PDB entry 4Y52 | X-ray diffraction, 3.50 A resolution | chains B and C of the 13 polymer chains in the assembly

== Chain B ==
Protein: DNA-directed RNA polymerase II subunit RPB2
Organism: Saccharomyces cerevisiae (strain ATCC 204508 / S288c)
Notes: EC 2.7.7.6
UniProt: P08518 (RPB2_YEAST); numbering as in UniProt (aligned over 1-1224)
Amino-acid sequence (1224 residues; each row starts with the number of its first residue):
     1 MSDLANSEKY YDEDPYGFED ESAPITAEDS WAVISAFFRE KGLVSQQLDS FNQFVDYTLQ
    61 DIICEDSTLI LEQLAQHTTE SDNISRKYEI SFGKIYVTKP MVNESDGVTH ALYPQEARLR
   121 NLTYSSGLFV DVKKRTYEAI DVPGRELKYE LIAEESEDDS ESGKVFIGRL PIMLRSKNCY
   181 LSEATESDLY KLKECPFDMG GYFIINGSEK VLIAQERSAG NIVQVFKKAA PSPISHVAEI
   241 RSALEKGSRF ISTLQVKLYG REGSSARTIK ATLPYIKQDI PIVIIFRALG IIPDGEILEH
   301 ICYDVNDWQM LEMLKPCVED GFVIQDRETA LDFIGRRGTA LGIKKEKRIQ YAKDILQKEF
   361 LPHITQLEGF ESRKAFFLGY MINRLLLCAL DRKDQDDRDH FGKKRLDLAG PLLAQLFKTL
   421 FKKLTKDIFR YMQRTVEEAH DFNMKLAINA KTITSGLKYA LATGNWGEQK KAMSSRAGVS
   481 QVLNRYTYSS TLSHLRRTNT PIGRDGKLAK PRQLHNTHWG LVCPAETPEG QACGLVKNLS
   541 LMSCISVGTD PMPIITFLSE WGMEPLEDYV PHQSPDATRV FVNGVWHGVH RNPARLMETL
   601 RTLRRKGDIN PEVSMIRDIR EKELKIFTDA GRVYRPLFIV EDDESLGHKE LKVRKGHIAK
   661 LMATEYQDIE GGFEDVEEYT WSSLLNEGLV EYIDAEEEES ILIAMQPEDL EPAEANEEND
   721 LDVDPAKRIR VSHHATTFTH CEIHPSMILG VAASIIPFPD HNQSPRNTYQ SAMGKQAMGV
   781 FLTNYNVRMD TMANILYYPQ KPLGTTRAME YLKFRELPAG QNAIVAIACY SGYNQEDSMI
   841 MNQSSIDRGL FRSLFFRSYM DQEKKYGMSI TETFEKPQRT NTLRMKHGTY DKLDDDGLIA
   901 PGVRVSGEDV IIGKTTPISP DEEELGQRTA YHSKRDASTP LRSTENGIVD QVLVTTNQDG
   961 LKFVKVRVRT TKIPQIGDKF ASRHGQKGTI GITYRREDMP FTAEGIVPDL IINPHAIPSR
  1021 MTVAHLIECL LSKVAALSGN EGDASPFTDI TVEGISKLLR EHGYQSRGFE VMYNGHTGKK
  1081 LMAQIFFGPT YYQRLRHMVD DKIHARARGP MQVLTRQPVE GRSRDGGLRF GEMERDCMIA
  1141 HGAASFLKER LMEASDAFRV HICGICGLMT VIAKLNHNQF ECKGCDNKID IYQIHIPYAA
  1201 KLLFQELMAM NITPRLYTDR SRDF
Unresolved in the structure: 1-19, 71-89, 135-163, 336-344, 438-445, 503-508, 669-677, 716-721, 920-932, 1222-1224
Bound ions: Zn2+: Cys-1163, Cys-1166, Cys-1182, Cys-1185
From the paper describing this entry:
  - conformationally variable residues (side-chain flip): Gln-531
  - mutagenesis - Q531A (2.6-fold): increased catalytic activity on GTP
  - mutagenesis - Q531H: unchanged catalytic activity on GTP

== Chain C ==
Protein: DNA-directed RNA polymerase II subunit RPB3
Organism: Saccharomyces cerevisiae (strain ATCC 204508 / S288c)
UniProt: P16370 (RPB3_YEAST); numbering as in UniProt (aligned over 1-318)
Amino-acid sequence (318 residues; each row starts with the number of its first residue):
     1 MSEEGPQVKI REASKDNVDF ILSNVDLAMA NSLRRVMIAE IPTLAIDSVE VETNTTVLAD
    61 EFIAHRLGLI PLQSMDIEQL EYSRDCFCED HCDKCSVVLT LQAFGESEST TNVYSKDLVI
   121 VSNLMGRNIG HPIIQDKEGN GVLICKLRKG QELKLTCVAK KGIAKEHAKW GPAAAIEFEY
   181 DPWNKLKHTD YWYEQDSAKE WPQSKNCEYE DPPNEGDPFD YKAQADTFYM NVESVGSIPV
   241 DQVVVRGIDT LQKKVASILL ALTQMDQDKV NFASGDNNTA SNMLGSNEDV MMTGAEQDPY
   301 SNASQMGNTG SGGYDNAW
Unresolved in the structure: 1-2, 269-318
Curated features (UniProtKB/Swiss-Prot):
  - binding site (Zn(2+)): Cys-86, Cys-88, Cys-92, Cys-95
  - modified residue: Ser-2 (N-acetylserine)
  - natural variant: Ala-30 (A30D: In mutant RPB3-1)
  - mutagenesis: Lys-9 (K9E: Transcript termination readthrough)
Bound ions: Zn2+: Cys-86, Cys-88, Cys-92, Cys-95

== Chain B / chain C interface ==
Pairs across the interface (77; chain B residue first):
  Asn-786(B) / Val-57(C)
  Tyr-797(B) / Glu-61(C)
  Tyr-797(B) / Phe-62(C)  hydrophobic
  Tyr-798(B) / Phe-62(C)  hydrophobic
  Tyr-798(B) / His-65(C)
  Tyr-798(B) / Arg-66(C)  hydrogen bond
  Ser-844(B) / Ala-168(C)
  Asp-847(B) / His-65(C)
  Asp-847(B) / His-167(C)
  Asp-847(B) / Ala-168(C)  hydrogen bond (side chain-backbone)
  Arg-848(B) / His-65(C)
  Arg-848(B) / Ala-168(C)
  Gly-849(B) / His-65(C)
  Arg-852(B) / His-65(C)  hydrogen bond
  Arg-969(B) / Ala-59(C)
  Arg-969(B) / Asp-60(C)  salt bridge
  Arg-969(B) / Glu-61(C)  salt bridge
  Thr-971(B) / Glu-61(C)  hydrogen bond
  Arg-995(B) / Lys-165(C)
  Arg-996(B) / Arg-34(C)
  Arg-996(B) / Ile-38(C)
  Arg-996(B) / Ala-173(C)
  Arg-996(B) / Ala-174(C)  hydrogen bond (side chain-backbone)
  Glu-997(B) / Arg-34(C)  hydrogen bond (backbone-side chain)
  Glu-997(B) / Arg-35(C)  salt bridge
  Glu-997(B) / Ile-38(C)
  Glu-997(B) / Ala-39(C)
  Asp-998(B) / Arg-35(C)  salt bridge
  Phe-1001(B) / Arg-34(C)
  Phe-1001(B) / Phe-178(C)  hydrophobic
  Ala-1003(B) / Glu-177(C)
  Ala-1003(B) / Phe-178(C)  hydrogen bond (backbone-backbone)
  Glu-1004(B) / Glu-177(C)
  Gly-1005(B) / Ile-176(C)
  Arg-1060(B) / Lys-199(C)  hydrogen bond (side chain-backbone)
  Arg-1060(B) / Glu-200(C)  hydrogen bond (side chain-backbone)
  Arg-1060(B) / Pro-202(C)
  Gly-1063(B) / Pro-202(C)
  Tyr-1064(B) / Pro-202(C)
  Gln-1065(B) / Glu-200(C)
  Gln-1065(B) / Trp-201(C)
  Gln-1065(B) / Pro-202(C)
  Arg-1067(B) / Glu-194(C)  salt bridge
  Phe-1069(B) / Trp-192(C)
  Phe-1069(B) / Trp-201(C)  hydrophobic
  Val-1071(B) / Trp-201(C)  hydrophobic
  Tyr-1073(B) / Phe-178(C)
  Tyr-1073(B) / Glu-179(C)
  Tyr-1073(B) / Tyr-180(C)
  Gly-1075(B) / Asn-31(C)
  Gly-1075(B) / Arg-34(C)
  Gly-1075(B) / Arg-35(C)  hydrogen bond (backbone-side chain)
  His-1076(B) / Asn-31(C)  hydrogen bond (backbone-side chain)
  Thr-1077(B) / Leu-27(C)
  Thr-1077(B) / Asn-31(C)  hydrogen bond (backbone-side chain)
  Gly-1078(B) / Leu-27(C)
  Gly-1078(B) / Asn-31(C)
  Gly-1078(B) / Phe-178(C)
  Gly-1078(B) / Tyr-180(C)
  Lys-1079(B) / Leu-27(C)
  Lys-1079(B) / Tyr-180(C)
  Lys-1079(B) / His-188(C)
  Lys-1080(B) / Tyr-180(C)  hydrogen bond (backbone-side chain)
  Lys-1080(B) / Asp-181(C)  hydrogen bond (side chain-backbone)
  Lys-1080(B) / His-188(C)
  Lys-1080(B) / Thr-189(C)
  Leu-1081(B) / His-188(C)
  Leu-1081(B) / Thr-189(C)
  Met-1082(B) / Lys-187(C)
  Met-1082(B) / His-188(C)
  Met-1082(B) / Thr-189(C)
  Met-1082(B) / Asp-190(C)  hydrogen bond (backbone-backbone)
  Gln-1084(B) / Thr-189(C)
  Gln-1084(B) / Asp-190(C)
  Gln-1084(B) / Tyr-191(C)
  Gln-1084(B) / Trp-192(C)
  Gln-1084(B) / Trp-201(C)
Interface residues without a listed pair, chain B (41 interface residues in all): Leu-854, Ile-948, Thr-970, Met-999, Glu-1070, Ala-1083
Interface residues without a listed pair, chain C (38 interface residues in all): Leu-69, Ala-175, Asn-184

== In short ==
Chain B and chain C form an interface of 41 and 38 residues respectively, with 15 hydrogen bonds and 5 salt
bridges. Among the polar pairs are Arg-969(B)/Asp-60(C), Arg-969(B)/Glu-61(C) and Glu-997(B)/Arg-35(C). The
paper reports that Q531A of chain B increases catalytic activity on GTP; conformational variability at
Gln-531(B).
Here chain B is DNA-directed RNA polymerase II subunit RPB2 and chain C is DNA-directed RNA polymerase II
subunit RPB3, both from Saccharomyces cerevisiae (strain ATCC 204508 / S288c). Entry 4Y52 (Crystal structure
of 5-Carboxycytosine Recognition by RNA Polymerase II during Transcription Elongation) was determined by X-ray
diffraction together with 4Y7N from the same study.
